8PP4 - chains A and C of the 6 polymer chains in the assembly; structure by X-ray diffraction, 2.00 A resolution.

== Chain A (and C) ==
Molecule: Ferritin heavy chain
From: Homo sapiens
Notes: EC 1.16.3.1; chain C of this document is another copy of the same molecule, construct and numbering; everything in this record applies to it too
UniProt: P02794 (FRIH_HUMAN); residues 0-182 here correspond to UniProt positions 1-183 (UniProt number = residue number + 1)
Sequence (183 residues; numbered 0 to 182; the number before each row is that of its first residue; numbering starts at 0):
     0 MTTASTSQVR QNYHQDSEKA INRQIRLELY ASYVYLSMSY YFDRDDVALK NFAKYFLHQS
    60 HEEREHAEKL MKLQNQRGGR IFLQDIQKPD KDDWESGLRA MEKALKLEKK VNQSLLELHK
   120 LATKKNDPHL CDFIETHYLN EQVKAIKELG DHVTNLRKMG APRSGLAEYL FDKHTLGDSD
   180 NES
Not modelled in the structure: 0-4, 177-182
Sequence notes: engineered mutation K18 (Ala19 in P02794), R25 (Asn26 in P02794), Q86 (Lys87 in P02794), K90 (Cys91 in P02794), R98 (Asn99 in P02794), K102 (Cys103 in P02794), K105 (His106 in P02794), K109 (Asn110 in P02794), K123 (Asp124 in P02794), R162 (Glu163 in P02794)
Metal / ion sites: Fe ion: E27, E62, H65
Swiss-Prot annotation at these positions:
  - binding site (Fe cation): E27, E62, H65, E107, Q141
  - site: R22 (Essential for association with cargo receptor NCOA4)
  - modified residue: M0 (N-acetylmethionine), T1 (N-acetylthreonine), S178 (Phosphoserine), S182 (Phosphoserine)

== Interface between chain A and chain C ==
Pairs across the interface (67; chain A residue first):
  S6(A) with D44(C), hydrogen bond
  Q7(A) with D44(C), hydrogen bond
  V8(A) with D44(C)
  L28(A) with Y32(C), hydrophobic
  S31(A) with R63(C)
  Y32(A) with L28(C), hydrophobic; L82(C); Q83(C), hydrogen bond (side chain-backbone); I85(C)
  L35(A) with R63(C); E67(C); M70(C), hydrophobic
  S36(A) with L82(C)
  Y39(A) with E67(C), hydrogen bond (side chain-backbone); M70(C), hydrophobic; K71(C); N74(C), hydrogen bond (backbone-side chain); I80(C), hydrophobic
  D42(A) with N74(C), hydrogen bond
  R43(A) with N74(C); R79(C)
  D44(A) with S6(C), hydrogen bond; Q7(C), hydrogen bond; V8(C); R79(C), salt bridge
  D45(A) with R79(C), salt bridge
  L56(A) with E67(C)
  S59(A) with R63(C), hydrogen bond
  H60(A) with R63(C), hydrogen bond; E64(C), salt bridge; E67(C), salt bridge
  R63(A) with S31(C), hydrogen bond; L35(C); S59(C), hydrogen bond; H60(C), hydrogen bond; R63(C)
  E67(A) with L35(C); Y39(C); L56(C); H60(C), salt bridge
  M70(A) with L35(C), hydrophobic; Y39(C), hydrophobic
  K71(A) with Y39(C)
  N74(A) with Y39(C), hydrogen bond (side chain-backbone); D42(C), hydrogen bond; R43(C)
  R79(A) with R43(C); D44(C), salt bridge; D45(C), salt bridge
  I80(A) with Y39(C), hydrophobic
  F81(A) with D91(C)
  L82(A) with Y32(C); S36(C); K87(C)
  Q83(A) with Y32(C), hydrogen bond (backbone-side chain); K87(C)
  D84(A) with I85(C); Q86(C); K87(C), hydrogen bond (side chain-backbone)
  I85(A) with Y32(C); D84(C); I85(C), hydrogen bond (backbone-backbone)
  Q86(A) with D84(C)
  K87(A) with L82(C); Q83(C); D84(C), hydrogen bond (backbone-side chain)
  D91(A) with F81(C)
Other interface residues (no listed pair), chain A (33 interface residues in all): G77, P88
Other interface residues (no listed pair), chain C (34 interface residues in all): G77, P88

== Overview ==
33 residues of chain A and 34 residues of chain C are in contact; the contacts include 19 hydrogen bonds and 7
salt bridges. Polar contacts include D44(A)-R79(C), D45(A)-R79(C) and H60(A)-E64(C). From UniProt: 5 Fe
cation-binding residues on chain A.
Both chains are Ferritin heavy chain (Homo sapiens). Entry 8PP4 (Binary crystal structure of positively
supercharged ferritin variant Ftn(pos) and reduced charge negatively supercharged ferritin variant ...) was
determined by X-ray diffraction (same publication as 8PP2, 8PP3 and 8PP5).
